Entry 5YW0 (X-ray diffraction, 1.49 A resolution); this record covers chain A.

# Chain A
Name: Uncharacterized protein KdoO
Source organism: Methylacidiphilum infernorum
UniProtKB: B3DUR4 (B3DUR4_METI4); residues 1-305 here = UniProt positions 1-305
Sequence (318 residues; numbered 1 to 318; the number before each row is that of its first residue):
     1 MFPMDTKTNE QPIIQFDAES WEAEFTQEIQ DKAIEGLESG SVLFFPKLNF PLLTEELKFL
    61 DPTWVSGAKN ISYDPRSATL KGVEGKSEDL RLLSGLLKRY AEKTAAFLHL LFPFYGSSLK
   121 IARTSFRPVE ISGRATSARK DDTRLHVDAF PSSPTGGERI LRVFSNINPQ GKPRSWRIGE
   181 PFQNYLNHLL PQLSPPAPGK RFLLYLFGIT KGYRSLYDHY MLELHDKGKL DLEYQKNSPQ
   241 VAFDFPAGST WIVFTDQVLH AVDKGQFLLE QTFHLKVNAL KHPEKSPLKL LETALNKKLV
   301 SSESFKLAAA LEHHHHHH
Unresolved in the structure: 1-10, 68-69, 135-136, 308-318
Differences from the reference sequence: expression tag (306-318)
Ion coordination: Fe ion: H146, D148, H260 (together with succinic acid)
Small-molecule neighbours: succinic acid (SIN): R127, I131, D142, H146, D148, R162, F164, R174, W176, H260, V262, L268
What the authors report for this chain:
  - Fe ion coordination: H146, D148, H260
  - binding site for succinic acid: R127, R174, W176
  - mutagenesis - R127A, R162A, W176A, H225A: decreased catalytic activity
  - mutagenesis - R174A: abolished catalytic activity
  - catalytic residues: H225 (proposed by the authors, not directly observed)

# Summary
Ligands of chain A: succinic acid. H146, D148 and H260 form the Fe ion site. From the paper: the catalytic
residue H225; R127A, R162A and W176A, among others, reduce catalytic activity; 5 substitutions were tested in
all.
Chain A is Uncharacterized protein KdoO (Methylacidiphilum infernorum); the structure, Crystal structure of
the Kdo hydroxylase KdoO, a non-heme Fe(II) alphaketoglutarate dependent dioxygenase in complex with ..., was
determined by X-ray diffraction (same publication as 5YKA, 5YVZ and 6A2E).
